PDB entry 9IHE | electron microscopy, 2.95 A resolution | chains A and J of the 14 polymer chains in the assembly

Chain A:
Protein: Histone H3.2
Source organism: Xenopus laevis
Reference sequence: P84233 (H32_XENLA); residues 37-135 here correspond to UniProt positions 38-136 (UniProt number = residue number + 1)
Amino-acid sequence (99 residues; numbered 37 to 135; the number before each row is that of its first residue):
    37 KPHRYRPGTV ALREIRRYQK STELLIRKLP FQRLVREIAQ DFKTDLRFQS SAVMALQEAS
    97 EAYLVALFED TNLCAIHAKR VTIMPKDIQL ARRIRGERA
Unresolved in the structure: 37
Sequence notes: conflict Ala102 (Gly103 in P84233)
Curated features (UniProtKB/Swiss-Prot):
  - modified residue: Lys37 (N6-methyllysine), Tyr41 (Phosphotyrosine), Lys56 (N6,N6,N6-trimethyllysine), Ser57 (Phosphoserine), Lys64 (N6-(2-hydroxyisobutyryl)lysine), Lys79 (N6,N6,N6-trimethyllysine), Thr80 (Phosphothreonine), Ser86 (Phosphoserine), Thr107 (Phosphothreonine), Lys115 (N6-acetyllysine), Lys122 (N6-(2-hydroxyisobutyryl)lysine)
  - lipidation: Cys110 (S-palmitoyl cysteine)

Chain J:
Molecule: Widom-601 DNA
Sequence (147 nucleotides; numbered -73 to 73; the number before each row is that of its first residue; numbers below 1 keep their minus sign (DA-73 is residue -73)):
   -73 ATCGAGAATC CCGGTGCCGA GGCCGCTCAA TTGGTCGTAG ACAGCTCTAG CACCGCTTAA
   -13 ACGCACGTAC GCGCTGTCCC CCGCGTTTTA ACCGCCAAGG GGATTACTCC CTAGTCTCCA
    47 GGCACGTGTC AGATATATAC ATCCGAT
Unresolved in the structure: -73, 73

Interface between chain A and chain J:
Pairs across the interface (26; chain A residue first):
  His39(A) with DA-67(J), phosphate contact
  Arg40(A) with DG9(J), hydrogen bond to the base; DC10(J), sugar contact
  Tyr41(A) with DG9(J), sugar contact; DC10(J), hydrogen bond to the phosphate
  Arg42(A) with DG9(J), sugar contact
  Pro43(A) with DC8(J), phosphate contact; DG9(J), phosphate contact
  Gly44(A) with DC8(J), phosphate contact; DG9(J), hydrogen bond to the phosphate
  Thr45(A) with DG9(J), phosphate contact
  Val46(A) with DG9(J), hydrogen bond to the phosphate; DC10(J), phosphate contact
  Ala47(A) with DG9(J), hydrogen bond to the phosphate
  Arg49(A) with DA-66(J), phosphate contact; DT-65(J), phosphate contact
  Arg53(A) with DT-65(J), salt bridge to the phosphate
  Lys56(A) with DC-64(J), salt bridge to the phosphate
  Arg63(A) with DA17(J), phosphate contact; DC18(J), salt bridge to the phosphate
  Lys64(A) with DC18(J), hydrogen bond to the phosphate
  Leu65(A) with DA17(J), sugar contact; DC18(J), hydrogen bond to the phosphate
  Pro66(A) with DA17(J), phosphate contact
  Arg69(A) with DA17(J), salt bridge to the phosphate
  Arg83(A) with DG27(J), sugar contact
Interface residues without a listed pair, chain A (19 interface residues in all): Thr118
Interface residues without a listed pair, chain J (12 interface residues in all): DC7, DG26

Overview:
Chain A and chain J form an interface of 19 and 12 residues respectively; the contacts include 7 hydrogen
bonds and 4 salt bridges. Polar pairs include Arg40(A)-DG9(J), Tyr41(A)-DC10(J) and Gly44(A)-DG9(J).
Chain A is Histone H3.2 (Xenopus laevis) and chain J is Widom-601 DNA; the structure, Nucleosome core particle
bound by two molecules of DTT-reduced native monomeric myeloperoxidase, was determined by electron microscopy
together with 9GEN, 9GEO, 9GEP, 9GEQ, 9GER, 9IHD and 9IHF from the same study.
